PDB entry 9UD8 | electron microscopy, 3.75 A resolution | chains C and F of the 6 polymer chains in the assembly

Chain C:
Name: Na(+)-translocating NADH-quinone reductase subunit C
From: Vibrio cholerae O395
Notes: EC 7.2.1.1
Reference sequence: A5F5Y7 (NQRC_VIBC3); residues 1-257 here = UniProt positions 1-257
Amino-acid sequence (257 residues; each row starts with the number of its first residue):
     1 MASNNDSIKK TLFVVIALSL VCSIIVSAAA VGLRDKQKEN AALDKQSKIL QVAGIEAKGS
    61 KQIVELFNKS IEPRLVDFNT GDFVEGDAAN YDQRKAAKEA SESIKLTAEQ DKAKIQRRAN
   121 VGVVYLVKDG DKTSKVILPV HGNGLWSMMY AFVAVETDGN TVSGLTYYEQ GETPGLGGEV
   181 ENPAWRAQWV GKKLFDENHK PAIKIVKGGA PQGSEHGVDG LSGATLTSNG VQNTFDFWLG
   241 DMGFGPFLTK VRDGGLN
Unresolved in the structure: 1-5, 257
Swiss-Prot annotation at these positions:
  - modified residue: Thr225 (FMN phosphoryl threonine)
  - mutagenesis: His216 (H216L: Decrease in FMN binding), Thr225 (T225L: Loss of FMN binding)
Ligand contacts: FMN (flavin mononucleotide): Leu145, Trp146, Glu172, Thr173, Leu176, Gly177, Gly223, Ala224, Thr225, Leu226, Thr227

Chain F:
Name: Na(+)-translocating NADH-quinone reductase subunit F
From: Vibrio cholerae O395
Notes: EC 7.2.1.1
Reference sequence: A5F5Y4 (NQRF_VIBC3); numbering as in UniProt (aligned over 1-408)
Amino-acid sequence (414 residues; each row starts with the number of its first residue):
     1 MSTIIFGVVM FTLIILALVL VILFAKSKLV PTGDITISIN GDPEKAIVTQ PGGKLLTALA
    61 GAGVFVSSAC GGGGSCGQCR VKIKSGGGDI LPTELDHISK GEAREGERLA CQVAVKADMD
   121 LELPEEIFGV KKWECTVISN DNKATFIKEL KLAIPDGESV PFRAGGYIQI EAPAHHVKYA
   181 DFDVPEKYRG DWDKFNLFRY ESKVDEPIIR AYSMANYPEE FGIIMLNVRI ATPPPNNPNV
   241 PPGQMSSYIW SLKAGDKCTI SGPFGEFFAK DTDAEMVFIG GGAGMAPMRS HIFDQLKRLK
   301 SKRKMSYWYG ARSKREMFYV EDFDGLAAEN DNFVWHCALS DPQPEDNWTG YTGFIHNVLY
   361 ENYLKDHEAP EDCEYYMCGP PMMNAAVINM LKNLGVEEEN ILLDDFGGHH HHHH
Unresolved in the structure: 409-414
Construct notes: expression tag (409-414)
Swiss-Prot annotation at these positions:
  - binding site ([2Fe-2S] cluster): Cys70, Cys76, Cys79, Cys111
  - mutagenesis: Cys70 (C70A: Loss of the 2Fe-2S center, but does not affect flavin content. Exhibits very low NADH:quinone oxidoreductase activity), Cys76 (C76A: Loss of the 2Fe-2S center, but does not affect flavin content. Exhibits very low NADH:quinone oxidoreductase activity), Cys79 (C79A: Loss of the 2Fe-2S center, but does not affect flavin content. Exhibits very low NADH:quinone oxidoreductase activity), Cys111 (C111A: Loss of the 2Fe-2S center, but does not affect flavin content. Exhibits very low NADH:quinone oxidoreductase activity), Arg210 (R210L: Decreases flavin content, but does not affect the 2Fe-2S center. Exhibits very low NADH:quinone oxidoreductase activity), Tyr212 (Y212L: Decreases flavin content, but does not affect the 2Fe-2S center. Exhibits very low NADH:quinone oxidoreductase activity), Ser246 (S246A: Decreases flavin content, but does not affect the 2Fe-2S center. Exhibits very low NADH:quinone oxidoreductase activity)
Metal / ion sites: 2Fe-2S cluster Fe: Cys70, Cys76, Cys79, Cys111
Ligand contacts:
  - FAD (flavin-adenine dinucleotide): Tyr167, Arg210, Ala211, Tyr212, Ser213, Asn227, Val228, Arg229, Ala231, Thr232, Pro233, Pro234, Val240, Pro241, Pro242, Gly243, Gln244, Met245, Ser246, Ser247, Ala286, Phe406, Gly407
  - 2Fe-2S cluster (FES): Leu56, Ser68, Ala69, Cys70, Gly71, Gly72, Gly73, Gly74, Ser75, Cys76, Gly77, Gln78, Cys79, Cys111

Chain C / chain F interface:
Residue-residue contacts - 9 pairs, chain C then chain F:
  Ser19(C) - Thr12(F)
  Ser19(C) - Ile15(F)
  Leu20(C) - Thr12(F)
  Ser23(C) - Val8(F)
  Ser23(C) - Phe11(F)
  Ile24(C) - Ile4(F)  hydrophobic
  Ile24(C) - Val8(F)
  Ser27(C) - Ile4(F)  hydrogen bond (side chain-backbone)
  Val31(C) - Ile4(F)  hydrophobic
Also at the interface, not in a pair above, chain C (9 interface residues in all): Leu12, Ile16, Ala28
Also at the interface, not in a pair above, chain F (7 interface residues in all): Thr3, Leu16

In short:
Chain C and chain F form an interface of 9 and 7 residues respectively; the contacts include 1 hydrogen bond.
Its one hydrogen-bonded contact is Ser27(C)-Ile4(F). Ligands of chain C: flavin mononucleotide. Ligands of
chain F: 2Fe-2S cluster and flavin-adenine dinucleotide.
Here chain C is Na(+)-translocating NADH-quinone reductase subunit C and chain F is Na(+)-translocating
NADH-quinone reductase subunit F, both from Vibrio cholerae O395. Entry 9UD8 (Cryo-EM structure of
Na+-translocating NADH-ubiquinone oxidoreductase from Vibrio cholerae reduced by NADH, in the absence of ...)
was determined by electron microscopy (same publication as 9U5G, 9UD3, 9UD4, 9UD5, 9UD6, 9UD9 and 4 further
entries).
